PDB entry 6YLY | electron microscopy, 3.80 A resolution | chains e and 1 of the 49 polymer chains in the assembly

[Chain e]
Protein: 60S ribosomal protein L32
From: Saccharomyces cerevisiae
Reference sequence: P38061 (RL32_YEAST); residue numbers follow UniProt; this construct covers 1-130
Chain sequence (130 residues; each row starts with the number of its first residue):
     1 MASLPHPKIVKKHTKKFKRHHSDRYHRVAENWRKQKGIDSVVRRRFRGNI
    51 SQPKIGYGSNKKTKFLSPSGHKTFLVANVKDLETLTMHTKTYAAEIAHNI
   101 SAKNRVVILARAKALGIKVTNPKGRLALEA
Unresolved in the structure: 1, 129-130

[Chain 1]
Molecule: 25S rRNA
From: Saccharomyces cerevisiae
Sequence (3396 nucleotides; each row starts with the number of its first residue):
     1 GUUUGACCUCAAAUCAGGUAGGAGUACCCGCUGAACUUAAGCAUAUCAAU
    51 AAGCGGAGGAAAAGAAACCAACCGGGAUUGCCUUAGUAACGGCGAGUGAA
   101 GCGGCAAAAGCUCAAAUUUGAAAUCUGGUACCUUCGGUGCCCGAGUUGUA
   151 AUUUGGAGAGGGCAACUUUGGGGCCGUUCCUUGUCUAUGUUCCUUGGAAC
   201 AGGACGUCAUAGAGGGUGAGAAUCCCGUGUGGCGAGGAGUGCGGUUCUUU
   251 GUAAAGUGCCUUCGAAGAGUCGAGUUGUUUGGGAAUGCAGCUCUAAGUGG
   301 GUGGUAAAUUCCAUCUAAAGCUAAAUAUUGGCGAGAGACCGAUAGCGAAC
   351 AAGUACAGUGAUGGAAAGAUGAAAAGAACUUUGAAAAGAGAGUGAAAAAG
   401 UACGUGAAAUUGUUGAAAGGGAAGGGCAUUUGAUCAGACAUGGUGUUUUG
   451 UGCCCUCUGCUCCUUGUGGGUAGGGGAAUCUCGCAUUUCACUGGGCCAGC
   501 AUCAGUUUUGGUGGCAGGAUAAAUCCAUAGGAAUGUAGCUUGCCUCGGUA
   551 AGUAUUAUAGCCUGUGGGAAUACUGCCAGCUGGGACUGAGGACUGCGACG
   601 UAAGUCAAGGAUGCUGGCAUAAUGGUUAUAUGCCGCCCGUCUUGAAACAC
   651 GGACCAAGGAGUCUAACGUCUAUGCGAGUGUUUGGGUGUAAAACCCAUAC
   701 GCGUAAUGAAAGUGAACGUAGGUUGGGGCCUCGCAAGAGGUGCACAAUCG
   751 ACCGAUCCUGAUGUCUUCGGAUGGAUUUGAGUAAGAGCAUAGCUGUUGGG
   801 ACCCGAAAGAUGGUGAACUAUGCCUGAAUAGGGUGAAGCCAGAGGAAACU
   851 CUGGUGGAGGCUCGUAGCGGUUCUGACGUGCAAAUCGAUCGUCGAAUUUG
   901 GGUAUAGGGGCGAAAGACUAAUCGAACCAUCUAGUAGCUGGUUCCUGCCG
   951 AAGUUUCCCUCAGGAUAGCAGAAGCUCGUAUCAGUUUUAUGAGGUAAAGC
  1001 GAAUGAUUAGAGGUUCCGGGGUCGAAAUGACCUUGACCUAUUCUCAAACU
  1051 UUAAAUAUGUAAGAAGUCCUUGUUACUUAAUUGAACGUGGACAUUUGAAU
  1101 GAAGAGCUUUUAGUGGGCCAUUUUUGGUAAGCAGAACUGGCGAUGCGGGA
  1151 UGAACCGAACGUAGAGUUAAGGUGCCGGAAUACACGCUCAUCAGACACCA
  1201 CAAAAGGUGUUAGUUCAUCUAGACAGCCGGACGGUGGCCAUGGAAGUCGG
  1251 AAUCCGCUAAGGAGUGUGUAACAACUCACCGGCCGAAUGAACUAGCCCUG
  1301 AAAAUGGAUGGCGCUCAAGCGUGUUACCUAUACUCUACCGUCAGGGUUGA
  1351 UAUGAUGCCCUGACGAGUAGGCAGGCGUGGAGGUCAGUGACGAAGCCUAG
  1401 ACCGUAAGGUCGGGUCGAACGGCCUCUAGUGCAGAUCUUGGUGGUAGUAG
  1451 CAAAUAUUCAAAUGAGAACUUUGAAGACUGAAGUGGGGAAAGGUUCCACG
  1501 UCAACAGCAGUUGGACGUGGGUUAGUCGAUCCUAAGAGAUGGGGAAGCUC
  1551 CGUUUCAAAGGCCUGAUUUUAUGCAGGCCACCAUCGAAAGGGAAUCCGGU
  1601 UAAGAUUCCGGAACCUGGAUAUGGAUUCUUCACGGUAACGUAACUGAAUG
  1651 UGGAGACGUCGGCGCGAGCCCUGGGAGGAGUUAUCUUUUCUUCUUAACAG
  1701 CUUAUCACCCCGGAAUUGGUUUAUCCGGAGAUGGGGUCUUAUGGCUGGAA
  1751 GAGGCCAGCACCUUUGCUGGCUCCGGUGCGCUUGUGACGGCCCGUGAAAA
  1801 UCCACAGGAAGGAAUAGUUUUCAUGCCAGGUCGUACUGAUAACCGCAGCA
  1851 GGUCUCCAAGGUGAACAGCCUCUAGUUGAUAGAAUAAUGUAGAUAAGGGA
  1901 AGUCGGCAAAAUAGAUCCGUAACUUCGGGAUAAGGAUUGGCUCUAAGGGU
  1951 CGGGUAGUGAGGGCCUUGGUCAGACGCAGCGGGCGUGCUUGUGGACUGCU
  2001 UGGUGGGGCUUGCUCUGCUAGGCGGACUACUUGCGUGCCUUGUUGUAGAC
  2051 GGCCUUGGUAGGUCUCUUGUAGACCGUCGCUUGCUACAAUUAACGAUCAA
  2101 CUUAGAACUGGUACGGACAAGGGGAAUCUGACUGUCUAAUUAAAACAUAG
  2151 CAUUGCGAUGGUCAGAAAGUGAUGUUGACGCAAUGUGAUUUCUGCCCAGU
  2201 GCUCUGAAUGUCAAAGUGAAGAAAUUCAACCAAGCGCGGGUAAACGGCGG
  2251 GAGUAACUAUGACUCUCUUAAGGUAGCCAAAUGCCUCGUCAUCUAAUUAG
  2301 UGACGCGCAUGAAUGGAUUAACGAGAUUCCCACUGUCCCUAUCUACUAUC
  2351 UAGCGAAACCACAGCCAAGGGAACGGGCUUGGCAGAAUCAGCGGGGAAAG
  2401 AAGACCCUGUUGAGCUUGACUCUAGUUUGACAUUGUGAAGAGACAUAGAG
  2451 GGUGUAGAAUAAGUGGGAGCUUCGGCGCCAGUGAAAUACCACUACCUUUA
  2501 UAGUUUCUUUACUUAUUCAAUGAAGCGGAGCUGGAAUUCAUUUUCCACGU
  2551 UCUAGCAUUCAAGGUCCCAUUCGGGGCUGAUCCGGGUUGAAGACAUUGUC
  2601 AGGUGGGGAGUUUGGCUGGGGCGGCACAUCUGUUAAACGAUAACGCAGAU
  2651 GUCCUAAGGGGGGCUCAUGGAGAACAGAAAUCUCCAGUAGAACAAAAGGG
  2701 UAAAAGCCCCCUUGAUUUUGAUUUUCAGUGUGAAUACAAACCAUGAAAGU
  2751 GUGGCCUAUCGAUCCUUUAGUCCCUCGGAAUUUGAGGCUAGAGGUGCCAG
  2801 AAAAGUUACCACAGGGAUAACUGGCUUGUGGCAGUCAAGCGUUCAUAGCG
  2851 ACAUUGCUUUUUGAUUCUUCGAUGUCGGCUCUUCCUAUCAUACCGAAGCA
  2901 GAAUUCGGUAAGCGUUGGAUUGUUCACCCACUAAUAGGGAACGUGAGCUG
  2951 GGUUUAGACCGUCGUGAGACAGGUUAGUUUUACCCUACUGAUGAAUGUUA
  3001 CCGCAAUAGUAAUUGAACUUAGUACGAGAGGAACAGUUCAUUCGGAUAAU
  3051 UGGUUUUUGCGGCUGUCUGAUCAGGCAUUGCCGCGAAGCUACCAUCCGCU
  3101 GGAUUAUGGCUGAACGCCUCUAAGUCAGAAUCCAUGCUAGAACGCGGUGA
  3151 UUUCUUUGCUCCACACAAUAUAGAUGGAUACGAAUAAGGCGUCCUUGUGG
  3201 CGUCGCUGAACCAUAGCAGGCUAGCAACGGUGCACUUGGCGGAAAGGCCU
  3251 UGGGUGCUUGCUGGCGAAUUGCAAUGUCAUUUUGCGUGGGGAUAAAUCAU
  3301 UUGUAUACGACUUAGAUGUACAACGGGGUAUUGUAAGCAGUAGAGUAGCC
  3351 UUGUUGUUACGAUCUGCUGAGAUUAAGCCUUUGUUGUCUGAUUUGU
Unresolved in the structure: 1-2, 441-493, 643-647, 994-1053, 1070-1089, 1567-1573, 1954-2092, 2192-2312, 2371-2375, 2398-2421, 2446-2500, 2607-2767, 2791-2818, 2941-2980

[Chain e / chain 1 interface]
Residue-residue contacts - 121 pairs, chain e then chain 1:
  Lys8(e) - C496(1)  salt bridge to the phosphate
  Lys11(e) - C1403(1)  salt bridge to the phosphate
  Lys11(e) - G1404(1)  salt bridge to the phosphate
  Lys12(e) - G1161(1)  base contact
  Lys12(e) - U1162(1)  hydrogen bond to the base
  Lys12(e) - C1338(1)  hydrogen bond to the base
  His13(e) - C427(1)  salt bridge to the phosphate
  Thr14(e) - U626(1)  phosphate contact
  Lys15(e) - C427(1)  salt bridge to the phosphate
  Lys15(e) - A428(1)  phosphate contact
  Lys15(e) - U626(1)  phosphate contact
  Lys16(e) - C1403(1)  base contact
  Lys16(e) - G1404(1)  hydrogen bond to the base
  Lys16(e) - G1408(1)  hydrogen bond to the base
  Phe17(e) - U1405(1)  sugar contact
  Phe17(e) - A1406(1)  sugar contact
  Arg19(e) - A1433(1)  salt bridge to the phosphate
  His20(e) - C638(1)  salt bridge to the phosphate
  His21(e) - C638(1)  salt bridge to the phosphate
  His21(e) - A1433(1)  base contact
  Asp23(e) - G424(1)  hydrogen bond to the sugar
  Asp23(e) - G425(1)  sugar contact
  Arg24(e) - A423(1)  hydrogen bond to the base
  Arg24(e) - G424(1)  hydrogen bond to the base
  Tyr25(e) - A1433(1)  base contact
  Tyr25(e) - A2361(1)  hydrogen bond to the sugar
  His26(e) - C655(1)  phosphate contact
  His26(e) - A656(1)  phosphate contact
  Arg27(e) - C654(1)  salt bridge to the phosphate
  Arg27(e) - C655(1)  salt bridge to the phosphate
  Arg27(e) - A656(1)  phosphate contact
  Arg27(e) - A1433(1)  sugar contact
  Val28(e) - A1433(1)  base contact
  Asn31(e) - G1408(1)  phosphate contact
  Trp32(e) - U946(1)  phosphate contact
  Trp32(e) - A1406(1)  phosphate contact
  Trp32(e) - A1407(1)  sugar contact
  Arg33(e) - C944(1)  salt bridge to the phosphate
  Arg33(e) - C945(1)  phosphate contact
  Arg33(e) - A1407(1)  hydrogen bond to the phosphate
  Arg33(e) - G1408(1)  salt bridge to the phosphate
  Lys34(e) - C945(1)  hydrogen bond to the phosphate
  Lys34(e) - U946(1)  phosphate contact
  Gln35(e) - A1433(1)  base contact
  Lys36(e) - C945(1)  salt bridge to the phosphate
  Gly37(e) - U640(1)  phosphate contact
  Ile38(e) - U1368(1)  sugar contact
  Ser40(e) - G639(1)  phosphate contact
  Arg43(e) - U1144(1)  salt bridge to the phosphate
  Arg43(e) - U1368(1)  sugar contact
  Arg44(e) - U1144(1)  phosphate contact
  Arg44(e) - G1145(1)  salt bridge to the phosphate
  Arg45(e) - G1145(1)  hydrogen bond to the sugar
  Arg45(e) - C1160(1)  hydrogen bond to the base
  Arg45(e) - A1366(1)  hydrogen bond to the sugar
  Arg45(e) - G1367(1)  salt bridge to the phosphate
  Phe46(e) - G1145(1)  phosphate contact
  Phe46(e) - C1146(1)  phosphate contact
  Arg47(e) - C634(1)  hydrogen bond to the sugar
  Arg47(e) - G635(1)  salt bridge to the phosphate
  Arg47(e) - C1146(1)  hydrogen bond to the phosphate
  Arg47(e) - G1147(1)  salt bridge to the phosphate
  Gly48(e) - G425(1)  hydrogen bond to the base
  Asn49(e) - G635(1)  sugar contact
  Ile50(e) - G425(1)  sugar contact
  Pro53(e) - U1405(1)  base contact
  Lys54(e) - G947(1)  phosphate contact
  Lys54(e) - U1405(1)  hydrogen bond to the base
  Ile55(e) - G947(1)  sugar contact
  Ile55(e) - C1339(1)  hydrogen bond to the sugar
  Ile55(e) - G1340(1)  sugar contact
  Ile55(e) - G1365(1)  base contact
  Ile55(e) - U1405(1)  base contact
  Gly56(e) - G1161(1)  hydrogen bond to the base
  Gly56(e) - U1162(1)  sugar contact
  Tyr57(e) - U1162(1)  phosphate contact
  Tyr57(e) - U1405(1)  sugar contact
  Gly58(e) - C1339(1)  sugar contact
  Gly58(e) - U1405(1)  phosphate contact
  Ser59(e) - C1339(1)  sugar contact
  Ser59(e) - U1405(1)  hydrogen bond to the phosphate
  Asn60(e) - C1338(1)  phosphate contact
  Asn60(e) - C1339(1)  phosphate contact
  Lys61(e) - C1339(1)  phosphate contact
  Lys61(e) - G1340(1)  salt bridge to the phosphate
  Lys64(e) - G1404(1)  phosphate contact
  Phe65(e) - C1403(1)  sugar contact
  Phe65(e) - G1404(1)  hydrogen bond to the phosphate
  Leu75(e) - U1410(1)  sugar contact
  Asn78(e) - A1386(1)  phosphate contact
  Asn78(e) - G1387(1)  phosphate contact
  Lys80(e) - A1386(1)  salt bridge to the phosphate
  Glu95(e) - C1411(1)  sugar contact
  Ile96(e) - C1411(1)  phosphate contact
  Ile96(e) - G1412(1)  phosphate contact
  Ala97(e) - C1411(1)  phosphate contact
  Ala97(e) - G1412(1)  phosphate contact
  His98(e) - A1394(1)  salt bridge to the phosphate
  His98(e) - C1411(1)  salt bridge to the phosphate
  His98(e) - G1412(1)  phosphate contact
  Asn99(e) - U1388(1)  hydrogen bond to the sugar
  Asn99(e) - G1389(1)  sugar contact
  Ile100(e) - U1388(1)  sugar contact
  Ser101(e) - G1389(1)  phosphate contact
  Ser101(e) - A1390(1)  hydrogen bond to the phosphate
  Ser101(e) - C1391(1)  hydrogen bond to the sugar
  Ser101(e) - G1392(1)  phosphate contact
  Ala102(e) - G1392(1)  phosphate contact
  Lys103(e) - C1391(1)  base contact
  Asn104(e) - G1389(1)  hydrogen bond to the phosphate
  Arg105(e) - G1412(1)  salt bridge to the phosphate
  Lys118(e) - G437(1)  phosphate contact
  Lys118(e) - A438(1)  salt bridge to the phosphate
  Asn121(e) - C1411(1)  hydrogen bond to the phosphate
  Asn121(e) - G1412(1)  phosphate contact
  Lys123(e) - G1412(1)  phosphate contact
  Gly124(e) - G1412(1)  phosphate contact
  Gly124(e) - G1413(1)  phosphate contact
  Arg125(e) - G1392(1)  salt bridge to the phosphate
  Arg125(e) - A1393(1)  salt bridge to the phosphate
  Arg125(e) - G1413(1)  hydrogen bond to the phosphate
Other interface residues (no listed pair), chain e (70 interface residues in all): Pro7, Asp39, Thr63, Leu66, Pro68, Ala77
Other interface residues (no listed pair), chain 1 (67 interface residues in all): G426, C497, G590, G625, U642, G652, A1143, G1148, A1163, C1402, C2362

[Overview]
70 residues of chain e face 67 of chain 1 across their interface; the contacts include 27 hydrogen bonds and
26 salt bridges. Polar pairs include Lys12(e)-U1162(1), Lys12(e)-C1338(1) and Lys16(e)-G1404(1).
Here chain e is 60S ribosomal protein L32 and chain 1 is 25S rRNA, both from Saccharomyces cerevisiae. Entry
6YLY (pre-60S State NE2 (TAP-Flag-Nop53)) was determined by electron microscopy together with 6YLE, 6YLF and
6YLX from the same study.
